PDB entry 6X7C | X-ray diffraction, 2.70 A resolution | chain A

[Chain A]
Protein: Bromodomain-containing protein 4
Source organism: Homo sapiens
UniProt: O60885 (BRD4_HUMAN), isoform O60885-3; numbering as in UniProt (aligned over 44-176)
Amino-acid sequence (134 residues; each row starts with the number of its first residue):
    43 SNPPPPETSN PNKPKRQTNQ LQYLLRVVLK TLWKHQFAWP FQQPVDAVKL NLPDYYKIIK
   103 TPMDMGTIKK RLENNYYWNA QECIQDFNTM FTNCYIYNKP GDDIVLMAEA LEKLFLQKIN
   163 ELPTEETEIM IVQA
Not modelled in the structure: 43, 171-176
Differences from the reference sequence: expression tag (43)
Curated features (UniProtKB/Swiss-Prot):
  - site: Asn140 (Acetylated histone binding)
  - cross-link: Lys99 (Glycyl lysine isopeptide (Lys-Gly) (interchain with G-Cter in SUMO2))
  - natural variant: Asp145 (D145G: Found in a patient with a neurodevelopmental syndrome; uncertain significance)
  - mutagenesis: Asn140 (N140A: Abolishes binding to acetylated histones)
Small-molecule neighbours: KV9 (7-[5-(morpholin-4-yl)-7-oxo-7H-thieno[3,2-b]pyran-3-yl]-N-[(pyridin-3-yl)methyl]-2,3-dihydro-1,4-benzodioxine-5-carboxamide): Trp81, Pro82, Phe83, Gln85, Val87, Leu92, Leu94, Tyr97, Cys136, Tyr139, Asn140, Ile146
What the authors report for this chain:
  - binding site for KV9: Trp81, Pro82, Phe83, Gln85, Val87, Leu92, Leu94, Ile146
  - conformationally variable residues (side-chain flip): Trp81

[Overview]
Ligands of chain A: compound KV9. From UniProt: one mutagenesis site. The paper reports a binding site for KV9
at Trp81, Pro82 and Phe83 among others; conformational variability at Trp81.
Chain A is Bromodomain-containing protein 4 (Homo sapiens); the structure, BRD4 Bromodomain 1 in complex with
multi-action inhibitor SRX3212, was determined by X-ray diffraction together with 6X7B and 6X7D from the same
study.
